Entry 5VDF (X-ray diffraction, 1.93 A resolution); this record covers chains A and B.

Chain A (and B):
Name: Metal homeostasis factor ATX1
Source organism: Saccharomyces cerevisiae (strain ATCC 204508 / S288c)
Notes: chain B of this document is another copy of the same molecule, construct and numbering; everything in this record applies to it too
UniProtKB: P38636 (ATX1_YEAST); numbering as in UniProt (aligned over 1-73)
Chain sequence (73 residues; row label = number of the first residue in the row):
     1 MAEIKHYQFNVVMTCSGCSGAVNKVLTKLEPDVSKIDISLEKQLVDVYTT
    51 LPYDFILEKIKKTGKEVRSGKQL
Not modelled in the structure: 1
Ion coordination: Cu+: Cys15, Cys18 (shared with Cys15(B), Cys18(B) of chain B)
Curated features (UniProtKB/Swiss-Prot):
  - binding site (Cu(+)): Cys15, Cys18

How chain A and chain B interact:
Residue-residue contacts (30; chain A residue first):
  Thr14(A) with Cys15(B), hydrogen bond; Gly17(B)
  Cys15(A) with Thr14(B), hydrogen bond; Cys15(B), hydrophobic; Cys18(B), hydrogen bond
  Gly17(A) with Lys65(B), hydrogen bond (backbone-side chain)
  Cys18(A) with Cys15(B), hydrogen bond; Gly17(B); Cys18(B); Lys65(B)
  Ala21(A) with Thr63(B); Gly64(B); Lys65(B)
  Lys24(A) with Gly64(B), hydrogen bond (side chain-backbone); Lys65(B); Glu66(B)
  Val25(A) with Lys62(B); Gly64(B)
  Lys62(A) with Val25(B); Lys62(B)
  Thr63(A) with Ala21(B); Val25(B); Lys62(B); Thr63(B)
  Gly64(A) with Ala21(B); Lys24(B); Val25(B)
  Lys65(A) with Gly17(B), hydrogen bond (side chain-backbone); Ala21(B); Lys65(B)
Other interface residues (no listed pair), chain A (12 interface residues in all): Lys61
Other interface residues (no listed pair), chain B (13 interface residues in all): Lys28

Overview:
12 residues of chain A face 13 of chain B across their interface; the contacts include 7 hydrogen bonds. Among
the polar pairs are Thr14(A)-Cys15(B), Cys15(A)-Cys18(B) and Gly17(A)-Lys65(B). Cys15(A) and Cys18(A)
coordinate Cu+. Curated annotation (UniProt) lists Cu+-binding residues Cys15(A) and Cys18(A) on chain A.
Chain A and chain B are both Metal homeostasis factor ATX1 (Saccharomyces cerevisiae (strain ATCC 204508 /
S288c)); the structure, Crystal Structure of Cu(I)-loaded yeast Atx1: Crystal Form II, was determined by X-ray
diffraction, deposited together with 5VDE.
